Entry 1RT6 (X-ray diffraction, 2.80 A resolution); this record covers chains A and B.

# Chain A
Protein: HIV-1 reverse transcriptase
From: HIV-1 M:B_HXB2R
Notes: EC 2.7.7.49
UniProtKB: P04585 (POL_HV1H2); residues 1-560 here correspond to UniProt positions 587-1146 (UniProt number = residue number + 586)
Sequence (560 residues; row label = number of the first residue in the row):
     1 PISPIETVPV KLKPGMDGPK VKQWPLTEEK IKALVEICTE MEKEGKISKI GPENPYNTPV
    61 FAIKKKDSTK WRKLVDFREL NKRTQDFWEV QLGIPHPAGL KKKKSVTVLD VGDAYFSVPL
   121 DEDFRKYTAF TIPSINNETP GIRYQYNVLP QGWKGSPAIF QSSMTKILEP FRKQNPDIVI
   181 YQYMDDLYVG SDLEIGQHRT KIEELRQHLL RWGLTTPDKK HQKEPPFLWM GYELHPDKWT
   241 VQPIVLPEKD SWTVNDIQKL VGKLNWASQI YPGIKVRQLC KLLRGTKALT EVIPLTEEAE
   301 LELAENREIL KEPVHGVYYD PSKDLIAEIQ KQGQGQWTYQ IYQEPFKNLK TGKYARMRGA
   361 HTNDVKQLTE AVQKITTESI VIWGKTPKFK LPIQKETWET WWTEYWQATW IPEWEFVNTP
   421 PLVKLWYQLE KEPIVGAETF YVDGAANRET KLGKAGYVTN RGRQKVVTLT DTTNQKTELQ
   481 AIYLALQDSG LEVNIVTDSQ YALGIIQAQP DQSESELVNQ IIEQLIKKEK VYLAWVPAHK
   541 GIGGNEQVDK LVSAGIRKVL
Not modelled in the structure: 540-560
Sequence notes: modified residue (280)
Modified positions: Cys280 (3-sulfinoalanine; CSD)
UniProt features mapped onto this chain:
  - binding site (Mg(2+)): Asp186
  - site: Trp402 (Essential for RT p66/p51 heterodimerization)
Residues lining bound ligands: UC3 (1-methyl ethyl 2-chloro-5-[[[(1-methylethoxy)thiooxo]methyl]amino]-benzoate): Leu100, Lys101, Lys103, Val106, Val179, Tyr181, Tyr188, Phe227, Trp229, Leu234, His235, Pro236, Tyr318

# Chain B
Protein: HIV-1 reverse transcriptase
From: HIV-1 M:B_HXB2R
Notes: EC 2.7.7.49
UniProtKB: P04585 (POL_HV1H2); residues 1-440 here correspond to UniProt positions 587-1026 (UniProt number = residue number + 586)
Sequence (440 residues; numbered 1 to 440; the number before each row is that of its first residue):
     1 PISPIETVPV KLKPGMDGPK VKQWPLTEEK IKALVEICTE MEKEGKISKI GPENPYNTPV
    61 FAIKKKDSTK WRKLVDFREL NKRTQDFWEV QLGIPHPAGL KKKKSVTVLD VGDAYFSVPL
   121 DEDFRKYTAF TIPSINNETP GIRYQYNVLP QGWKGSPAIF QSSMTKILEP FRKQNPDIVI
   181 YQYMDDLYVG SDLEIGQHRT KIEELRQHLL RWGLTTPDKK HQKEPPFLWM GYELHPDKWT
   241 VQPIVLPEKD SWTVNDIQKL VGKLNWASQI YPGIKVRQLC KLLRGTKALT EVIPLTEEAE
   301 LELAENREIL KEPVHGVYYD PSKDLIAEIQ KQGQGQWTYQ IYQEPFKNLK TGKYARMRGA
   361 HTNDVKQLTE AVQKITTESI VIWGKTPKFK LPIQKETWET WWTEYWQATW IPEWEFVNTP
   421 PLVKLWYQLE KEPIVGAETF
Not modelled in the structure: 1-5, 89-92, 216-232
UniProt features mapped onto this chain:
  - binding site (Mg(2+)): Asp186
  - site: Trp402 (Essential for RT p66/p51 heterodimerization)

# Chain A / chain B interface
Residue-residue contacts (102; chain A residue first):
  Val8(A) with Glu53(B)
  Pro9(A) with Glu53(B)
  Gln85(A) with Glu53(B), hydrogen bond (side chain-backbone)
  Asp86(A) with Lys20(B); Pro55(B)
  Phe87(A) with Pro52(B); Glu53(B); Pro55(B)
  Trp88(A) with Pro52(B), hydrogen bond (backbone-backbone); Asn54(B); Pro55(B); Asn57(B); Arg143(B)
  Gln91(A) with Asn137(B), hydrogen bond (side chain-backbone)
  Gly93(A) with Asn137(B), hydrogen bond (backbone-side chain)
  Pro95(A) with Asn136(B); Asn137(B)
  His96(A) with Asn136(B), hydrogen bond (backbone-side chain)
  Gly99(A) with Asn136(B); Glu138(B)
  Leu100(A) with Asn136(B); Glu138(B)
  Lys101(A) with Glu138(B), salt bridge
  Gln161(A) with Pro140(B)
  Ser162(A) with Pro52(B)
  Glu169(A) with Lys49(B), salt bridge
  Ile180(A) with Glu138(B)
  Tyr181(A) with Asn137(B); Glu138(B)
  Lys366(A) with Gln394(B)
  Glu370(A) with Gln394(B)
  Gln373(A) with Glu396(B); Thr400(B), hydrogen bond
  Thr376(A) with Trp401(B)
  Thr377(A) with Thr400(B), hydrogen bond
  Ile380(A) with Pro25(B), hydrophobic; Leu26(B); Thr27(B)
  Val381(A) with Pro25(B), hydrophobic; Ile135(B); Asn136(B), hydrogen bond (backbone-backbone)
  Ile382(A) with Ile135(B); Asn136(B)
  Trp383(A) with Ile135(B)
  Gly384(A) with Leu26(B); Thr27(B); Glu28(B), hydrogen bond (backbone-backbone); Ile135(B)
  Trp402(A) with Lys331(B), hydrogen bond (backbone-side chain); His361(B); Thr362(B); Asp364(B)
  Thr403(A) with Gly333(B); Gln334(B), hydrogen bond
  Tyr405(A) with Lys331(B), hydrogen bond (backbone-side chain)
  Trp406(A) with Lys331(B); Val417(B); Asn418(B); Thr419(B)
  Gln407(A) with Lys331(B), hydrogen bond (backbone-side chain); Asp364(B); Pro392(B); Ile393(B); Gln394(B)
  Ala408(A) with Lys331(B); Asp364(B); Pro392(B), hydrogen bond (backbone-backbone); Ile393(B)
  Thr409(A) with Asp364(B), hydrogen bond (backbone-side chain)
  Trp410(A) with Thr362(B), hydrogen bond (side chain-backbone); Asn363(B); Trp401(B); Tyr405(B)
  Pro412(A) with Trp401(B), hydrophobic
  Glu432(A) with Lys259(B), salt bridge
  Pro433(A) with Asn255(B)
  Ile434(A) with Thr290(B)
  Val435(A) with Thr290(B)
  Thr439(A) with Lys287(B); Ala288(B); Leu289(B), hydrogen bond (side chain-backbone)
  Tyr441(A) with Val254(B); Gln258(B); Thr286(B); Lys287(B), hydrogen bond (side chain-backbone); Leu289(B)
  Val458(A) with Thr286(B)
  Thr459(A) with Thr286(B)
  Asn460(A) with Thr286(B); Lys287(B); Ala288(B)
  Val496(A) with Leu289(B), hydrophobic
  Leu503(A) with Pro421(B), hydrophobic
  Gln507(A) with Thr419(B), hydrogen bond (side chain-backbone); Pro421(B)
  Tyr532(A) with Asn255(B); Leu289(B), hydrophobic
  Ala534(A) with Asn255(B)
  Val536(A) with Gln258(B)
  Pro537(A) with Val261(B), hydrophobic; Gly262(B); Asn265(B)
Interface residues without a listed pair, chain A (62 interface residues in all): Ile94, Ala158, Ile159, Thr165, Gln182, Glu399, Glu404, Asn494, Trp535
Interface residues without a listed pair, chain B (58 interface residues in all): Val21, Tyr56, Thr131, Thr139, Gly285, Trp337, Val365, Gln367, Thr397, Pro420, Leu422

# Overview
62 residues of chain A face 58 of chain B across their interface, with 19 hydrogen bonds and 3 salt bridges.
Polar pairs include Lys101(A)-Glu138(B), Glu169(A)-Lys49(B) and Glu432(A)-Lys259(B). Bound to chain A:
compound UC3.
Chain A is HIV-1 reverse transcriptase and chain B is HIV-1 reverse transcriptase, both from HIV-1 M:B_HXB2R;
the structure, HIV-1 reverse transcriptase complexed with UC38, was determined by X-ray diffraction (same
publication as 1RT4, 1RT5 and 1RT7).
